3CX8 - chains A and B; structure by X-ray diffraction, 2.00 A resolution.

# Chain A
Name: Guanine nucleotide-binding protein alpha-13 subunit
Source organism: Mus musculus
Notes: fragment: N-terminally truncated
UniProt: P27601 (GNA13_MOUSE); residue numbers follow UniProt; this construct covers 41-377
Chain sequence (338 residues; row label = number of the first residue in the row):
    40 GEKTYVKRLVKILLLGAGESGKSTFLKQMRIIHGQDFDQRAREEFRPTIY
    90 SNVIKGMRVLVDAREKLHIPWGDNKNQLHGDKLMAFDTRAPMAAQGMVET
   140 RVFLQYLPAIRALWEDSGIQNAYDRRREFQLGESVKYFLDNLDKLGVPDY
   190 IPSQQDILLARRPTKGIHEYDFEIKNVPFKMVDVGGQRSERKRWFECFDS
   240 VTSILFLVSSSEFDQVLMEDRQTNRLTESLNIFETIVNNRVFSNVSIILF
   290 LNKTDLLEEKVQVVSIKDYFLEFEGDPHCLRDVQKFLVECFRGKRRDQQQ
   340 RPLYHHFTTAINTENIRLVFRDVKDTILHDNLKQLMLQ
Unresolved in the structure: 40-46, 337-340, 370-377
Sequence notes: expression tag (40)
Ion coordination: Mg2+: S62, T203 (together with GTP-gamma-S)
Residues lining bound ligands: GTP-gamma-S (GSP; 5'-guanosine-diphosphate-monothiophosphate): A56, G57, E58, S59, G60, K61, S62, T63, S173, L197, L198, A199, R200, R201, P202, T203, V223, G224, G225, Q226, N291, K292, D294, L295, T347, T348, A349, I350
Curated features (UniProtKB/Swiss-Prot):
  - region: K50 to T63 (G1 motif), D195 to T203 (G2 motif), F218 to R227 (G3 motif), I287 to D294 (G4 motif), T347 to T352 (G5 motif)
  - binding site (GTP): E58 to T63, S173, L197 to R200, N291 to D294, A349
  - binding site (Mg(2+)): S62, T203
  - modified residue: T203 (Phosphothreonine)
Reported in the primary citation:
  - binding site for GTP-gamma-S: R200
  - conformationally variable residues (loop rearrangement, side-chain flip): R201, Q226, F234, F237, V280

# Chain B
Name: Rho guanine nucleotide exchange factor 11
Source organism: Rattus norvegicus
Notes: fragment: RhoGEF-RGS (rgRGS) Domain
UniProt: Q9ES67 (ARHGB_RAT); residues 307-508 here = UniProt positions 307-508
Chain sequence (203 residues; row label = number of the first residue in the row):
   306 GLIIGPEEDYDPGYFNNESDIIFQDLEKLKSHPAYLVVFLRYILSQADPG
   356 PLLFYLCSEVYQQTNPKDSRSLGKDIWNIFLEKNAPLRVKIPEMLQAEID
   406 LRLRNNEDPRNVLCEAQEAVMLEIQEQINDYRSKRTLGLGSLYGENDLLG
   456 LDGDPLRERQMAEKQLAALGDILSKYEEDRSAPMDFAVNTFMSHAGIRLR
   506 ESR
Unresolved in the structure: 306, 319-321, 503-508
Sequence notes: expression tag (306)
Reported in the primary citation:
  - conformationally variable residues (order/disorder transition): L307 to G318
  - contacts within the chain: Y315-P317
  - mutagenesis - Y315F: unchanged catalytic activity with Guanine nucleotide-binding protein alpha-13 subunit (chain A)

# How chain A and chain B interact
Pairs across the interface (64; chain A residue first):
  K94(A) - P311(B)
  R97(A) - I309(B)
  R97(A) - E313(B)  salt bridge
  V98(A) - I309(B)
  V98(A) - G310(B)
  V98(A) - P311(B)
  D101(A) - I308(B)
  D101(A) - I309(B)  hydrogen bond (side chain-backbone)
  A102(A) - I308(B)  hydrophobic
  K105(A) - L307(B)
  K105(A) - I308(B)
  L106(A) - I308(B)  hydrophobic
  T127(A) - E313(B)
  F168(A) - I308(B)  hydrophobic
  Q169(A) - P311(B)
  R200(A) - E312(B)  salt bridge
  P202(A) - E312(B)
  K204(A) - Y315(B)
  Q226(A) - Y315(B)
  R227(A) - Y315(B)
  R227(A) - T441(B)
  S228(A) - Y315(B)  hydrogen bond (backbone-side chain)
  S228(A) - D316(B)  hydrogen bond (side chain-backbone)
  S228(A) - P317(B)
  R230(A) - L442(B)  hydrogen bond (side chain-backbone)
  R230(A) - G443(B)
  R230(A) - L444(B)
  K231(A) - G443(B)
  K231(A) - S446(B)  hydrogen bond (backbone-side chain)
  W233(A) - L444(B)  hydrophobic
  F234(A) - S446(B)
  F234(A) - L447(B)  hydrophobic
  F234(A) - N451(B)
  F237(A) - L447(B)  hydrophobic
  M257(A) - E312(B)
  E258(A) - Y315(B)
  R260(A) - L307(B)
  R260(A) - I308(B)  hydrogen bond (side chain-backbone)
  R260(A) - I309(B)
  R260(A) - G310(B)
  E267(A) - L442(B)
  N270(A) - K439(B)
  N270(A) - L442(B)
  E273(A) - K439(B)  salt bridge
  T274(A) - Q351(B)  hydrogen bond (backbone-side chain)
  T274(A) - K439(B)
  T274(A) - L442(B)
  T274(A) - L444(B)
  T274(A) - Y448(B)
  N277(A) - S350(B)
  N277(A) - Q351(B)
  N278(A) - S350(B)
  N278(A) - Q351(B)
  N278(A) - Y448(B)
  R279(A) - I348(B)
  R279(A) - L349(B)  hydrogen bond (side chain-backbone)
  R279(A) - S350(B)  hydrogen bond (side chain-backbone)
  R279(A) - Q351(B)
  R279(A) - A352(B)  hydrogen bond (side chain-backbone)
  R279(A) - K480(B)
  R279(A) - Y481(B)  hydrogen bond
  S282(A) - K480(B)  hydrogen bond
  N283(A) - K480(B)
  R335(A) - Q351(B)  hydrogen bond (side chain-backbone)
Other interface residues (no listed pair), chain A (40 interface residues in all): M123, R128, A133, I271, I275, V280
Other interface residues (no listed pair), chain B (28 interface residues in all): D314, G318
Interface features reported in the paper:
  - specific contacts: D101(A)-I309(B) (hydrogen bond), R200(A)-E312(B) (salt bridge), K204(A)-D314(B) (water-mediated contact), K204(A)-D316(B) (water-mediated contact), Q226(A)-Y315(B), Q226(A)-E312(B) (water-mediated contact), S228(A)-Y315(B) (hydrogen bond), R260(A)-I308(B) (hydrogen bond), Y315(B)-K204(A), Y315(B)-E258(A), L447(B)-F234(A)
  - interface residues, chain A: R230(A)
  - interface residues, chain B: I308(B), I309(B), G310(B), L442(B), L447(B)

# Overview
Chain A and chain B form an interface of 40 and 28 residues respectively; the contacts include 13 hydrogen
bonds and 3 salt bridges. Polar pairs include R97(A)-E313(B), R200(A)-E312(B) and E273(A)-K439(B). The paper
describes hydrogen bonds between D101(A) and I309(B), S228(A) and Y315(B) and R260(A) and I308(B); a salt
bridge between R200(A) and E312(B); water-mediated contacts between K204(A) and D314(B), K204(A) and D316(B)
and Q226(A) and E312(B). From the paper: a binding site for GTP-gamma-S at R200(A); Y315F of chain B leaves
catalytic activity with Guanine nucleotide-binding protein alpha-13 subunit (chain A) unchanged.
Chain A is Guanine nucleotide-binding protein alpha-13 subunit (Mus musculus) and chain B is Rho guanine
nucleotide exchange factor 11 (Rattus norvegicus); the structure, Crystal Structure of PDZRhoGEF rgRGS Domain
in a Complex with Galpha-13 Bound to GTP-gamma-S, was determined by X-ray diffraction (same publication as
3CX6 and 3CX7).
